Entry 6UVN (electron microscopy, 3.10 A resolution); this record covers chains C and I of the 12 polymer chains in the assembly.

[Chain C]
Molecule: Cas7
Organism: Vibrio cholerae
Amino-acid sequence (355 residues; each row starts with the number of its first residue):
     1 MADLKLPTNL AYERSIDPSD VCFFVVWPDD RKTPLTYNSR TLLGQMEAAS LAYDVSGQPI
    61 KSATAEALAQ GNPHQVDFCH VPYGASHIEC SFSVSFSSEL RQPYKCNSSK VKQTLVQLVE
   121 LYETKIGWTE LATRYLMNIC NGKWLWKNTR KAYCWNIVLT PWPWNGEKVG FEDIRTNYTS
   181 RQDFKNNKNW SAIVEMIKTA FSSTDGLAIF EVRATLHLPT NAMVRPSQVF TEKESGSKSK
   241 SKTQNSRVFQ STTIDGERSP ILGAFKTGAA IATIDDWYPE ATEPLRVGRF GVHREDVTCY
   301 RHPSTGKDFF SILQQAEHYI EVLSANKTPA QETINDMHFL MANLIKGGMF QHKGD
Disordered / not traced: 1-3, 44-72, 232-244, 354-355

[Chain I]
Molecule: TniQ
Organism: Vibrio cholerae
Amino-acid sequence (394 residues; row label = number of the first residue in the row):
     1 MFLQRPKPYS DESLESFFIR VANKNGYGDV HRFLEATKRF LQDIDHNGYQ TFPTDITRIN
    61 PYSAKNSSSA RTASFLKLAQ LTFNEPPELL GLAINRTNMK YSPSTSAVVR GAEVFPRSLL
   121 RTHSIPCCPL CLRENGYASY LWHFQGYEYC HSHNVPLITT CSCGKEFDYR VSGLKGICCK
   181 CKEPITLTSR ENGHEAACTV SNWLAGHESK PLPNLPKSYR WGLVHWWMGI KDSEFDHFSF
   241 VQFFSNWPRS FHSIIEDEVE FNLEHAVVST SELRLKDLLG RLFFGSIRLP ERNLQHNIIL
   301 GELLCYLENR LWQDKGLIAN LKMNALEATV MLNCSLDQIA SMVEQRILKP NRKSKPNSPL
   361 DVTDYLFHFG DIFCLWLAEF QSDEFNRSFY VSRW
Disordered / not traced: 189-192, 355-361
Disulfide bonds: Cys163-Cys181
Ion coordination: Zn2+: Cys128, Cys150, His153
From the paper describing this entry:
  - Zn2+ coordination: Cys128, Cys131, Cys150, His153

[Chain C / chain I interface]
Contacting residue pairs (13; chain C residue first):
  Arg150(C) - Asp45(I)  salt bridge
  Arg150(C) - Tyr49(I)
  Arg175(C) - Arg39(I)  hydrogen bond (backbone-side chain)
  Glu280(C) - Arg58(I)  hydrogen bond (backbone-side chain)
  Glu280(C) - Lys65(I)  hydrogen bond (side chain-backbone)
  Glu280(C) - Asn66(I)
  Ala281(C) - Arg58(I)  hydrogen bond (backbone-side chain)
  Thr282(C) - Arg58(I)
  Glu283(C) - Gln50(I)
  Glu283(C) - Thr51(I)
  His293(C) - Gln50(I)  hydrogen bond
  Glu295(C) - Gln50(I)
  Tyr300(C) - Asn66(I)  hydrogen bond
Other interface residues (no listed pair), chain C (12 interface residues in all): Thr179, Ser180, Asp296
Other interface residues (no listed pair), chain I (15 interface residues in all): Arg32, Glu35, Gln42, Asp43, His46, Ala64, Arg71

[Overview]
12 residues of chain C face 15 of chain I across their interface, with 6 hydrogen bonds and 1 salt bridge.
Polar contacts include Arg150(C)-Asp45(I), Arg175(C)-Arg39(I) and Glu280(C)-Arg58(I). The Zn2+ site is built
by Cys128(I), Cys150(I) and His153(I). From the paper: Zn2+ coordination by Cys128(I), Cys131(I) and Cys150(I)
among others.
Chain C is Cas7 and chain I is TniQ, both from Vibrio cholerae; the structure, CryoEM structure of
VcCascasde-TniQ complex, was determined by electron microscopy.
